9G0Q - chains D and a of the 12 polymer chains in the assembly; structure by electron microscopy, 3.20 A resolution.

# Chain D
Protein: Tubulin beta-4 chain
Source organism: Xenopus laevis
Reference sequence: P30883 (TBB4_XENLA); residues 1-445 here = UniProt positions 1-445
Chain sequence (445 residues; numbered 1 to 445; the number before each row is that of its first residue):
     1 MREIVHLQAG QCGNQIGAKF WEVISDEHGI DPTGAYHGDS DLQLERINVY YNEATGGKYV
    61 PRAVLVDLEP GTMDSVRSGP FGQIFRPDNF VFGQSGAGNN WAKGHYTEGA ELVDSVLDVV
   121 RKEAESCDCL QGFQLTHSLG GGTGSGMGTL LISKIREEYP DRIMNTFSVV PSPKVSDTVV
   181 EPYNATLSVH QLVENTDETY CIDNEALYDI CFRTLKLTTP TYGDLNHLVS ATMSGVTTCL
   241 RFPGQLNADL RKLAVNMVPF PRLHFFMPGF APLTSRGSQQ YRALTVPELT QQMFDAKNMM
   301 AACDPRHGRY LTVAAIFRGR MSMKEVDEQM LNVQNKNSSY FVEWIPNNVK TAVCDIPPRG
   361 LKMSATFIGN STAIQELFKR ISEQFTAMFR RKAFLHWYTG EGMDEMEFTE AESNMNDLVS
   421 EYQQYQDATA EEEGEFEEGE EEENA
Unresolved in the structure: 431-445
UniProt features mapped onto this chain:
  - motif: Met1 to Ile4 (MREI motif)
  - binding site (GTP): Gln11, Glu69, Ser138, Gly142, Thr143, Gly144, Asn204, Asn226
  - binding site (Mg(2+)): Glu69
  - modified residue: Glu438 (5-glutamyl polyglutamate)
Small-molecule neighbours:
  - GDP (guanosine-5'-diphosphate): Gly10, Gln11, Cys12, Gln15, Ile16, Asp67, Ala97, Asn99, Ser138, Gly140, Gly141, Gly142, Thr143, Gly144, Val169, Asp177, Glu181, Asn204, Tyr222, Asn226
  - GTP (guanosine-5'-triphosphate): Gln245, Leu246, Lys252

# Chain a
Protein: Tubulin alpha chain
Source organism: Xenopus laevis
Reference sequence: A0A8J0UQF0 (A0A8J0UQF0_XENLA); residues 1-449 here = UniProt positions 1-449
Chain sequence (449 residues; numbered 1 to 449; the number before each row is that of its first residue):
     1 MRECISVHIG QAGVQMGNAC WELYCLEHGI QQDGIIPDDK TAVMDSSFGT FFSETGSGKH
    61 VPRAVFVDLE QTVIGEIRTG HYRSLFHPEQ LITGKEDAAN NYARGHYTIG KEIVDSVLDR
   121 VRKMADQCSG LQGFLIFHSF GGGTGSGFTS LLMERLSVDY GKKSKLEFSV YPAPQISTAV
   181 VEPYNSILTT HTTLEHSDCA FMVDNEAIYD ICNRNLDIER PTYTNLNRLI GQIVSSITAS
   241 LRFDGALNVD LTEFQTNLVP YPRIHFPLVT YSPIISAEKA YHEQLSVPEI TNACFEYSNQ
   301 MVKCDPRRGK YMACCLLYRG DVVPKDVNAA IATIKTRKSI QFVDWCPTGF KVGINYQPPT
   361 AVPGGDLAKV QRAVCMLSNT TAIAEAWARL DHKFDLMYSK RAFVHWYVGE GMEEGEFSEA
   421 REDMAALEKD YEEVGTESGD GGDEEEDEY
Unresolved in the structure: 39-44, 439-449
Ion coordination: Mg2+: Glu70 (together with GTP)
Small-molecule neighbours: GTP (guanosine-5'-triphosphate): Gly10, Gln11, Ala12, Gln15, Met16, Glu70, Asp97, Ala98, Ala99, Asn100, Ser139, Gly142, Gly143, Thr144, Gly145, Val170, Thr178, Glu182, Asn205, Tyr223, Leu226, Asn227, Ile230

# Interface between chain D and chain a
Pairs across the interface (72):
  Gln11(D) - Ala246(a)  hydrogen bond (side chain-backbone)
  Gln11(D) - Leu247(a)
  Gln11(D) - Asn248(a)  hydrogen bond
  Glu69(D) - Arg2(a)  salt bridge
  Glu69(D) - Gln132(a)
  Glu69(D) - Asp250(a)
  Gly71(D) - Arg2(a)
  Ser75(D) - Asp244(a)  hydrogen bond
  Gln94(D) - Gln132(a)
  Gly96(D) - Thr252(a)
  Gly98(D) - Thr252(a)
  Gly98(D) - Glu253(a)
  Gly98(D) - Thr256(a)
  Asn99(D) - Glu253(a)
  Asn99(D) - Asn257(a)
  Asn99(D) - Lys351(a)  hydrogen bond
  Lys103(D) - Thr252(a)
  Lys174(D) - Ala332(a)
  Val175(D) - Asn328(a)
  Val175(D) - Ile331(a)  hydrophobic
  Ser176(D) - Thr348(a)
  Ser176(D) - Phe350(a)
  Ser176(D) - Val352(a)
  Asp177(D) - Phe350(a)
  Asp177(D) - Lys351(a)
  Asp177(D) - Val352(a)  hydrogen bond (backbone-backbone)
  Thr178(D) - Thr348(a)
  Thr178(D) - Phe350(a)  hydrogen bond (backbone-backbone)
  Thr178(D) - Lys351(a)
  Val179(D) - Asn257(a)
  Val179(D) - Thr348(a)
  Val179(D) - Gly349(a)
  Val179(D) - Phe350(a)
  Val179(D) - Lys351(a)
  Val180(D) - Thr256(a)
  Pro182(D) - Thr348(a)
  Tyr208(D) - Pro324(a)
  Tyr208(D) - Lys325(a)
  Pro220(D) - Val323(a)
  Pro220(D) - Pro324(a)
  Pro220(D) - Lys325(a)
  Tyr222(D) - Ala246(a)  hydrophobic
  Tyr222(D) - Pro324(a)  hydrophobic
  Gln384(D) - Pro347(a)
  Gln384(D) - Thr348(a)  hydrogen bond
  Ala387(D) - Trp345(a)
  Ala387(D) - Pro347(a)  hydrophobic
  Met388(D) - Trp345(a)
  Met388(D) - Pro347(a)
  Arg390(D) - Glu437(a)  salt bridge
  Arg391(D) - Tyr261(a)  hydrogen bond (backbone-side chain)
  Arg391(D) - Trp345(a)
  Arg391(D) - Glu433(a)
  Arg391(D) - Thr436(a)  hydrogen bond (side chain-backbone)
  Arg391(D) - Glu437(a)  salt bridge
  Lys392(D) - Tyr261(a)  hydrogen bond (backbone-side chain)
  Ala393(D) - Pro260(a)
  Ala393(D) - Trp345(a)  hydrophobic
  Phe394(D) - Thr256(a)
  Phe394(D) - Asn257(a)
  Phe394(D) - Val259(a)
  Phe394(D) - Pro260(a)  hydrophobic
  Phe394(D) - Trp345(a)  hydrophobic
  His396(D) - Val259(a)
  His396(D) - Pro260(a)  hydrogen bond (side chain-backbone)
  His396(D) - Tyr261(a)
  His396(D) - Pro262(a)
  Trp397(D) - Gln255(a)  hydrogen bond (side chain-backbone)
  Trp397(D) - Thr256(a)
  Trp397(D) - Val259(a)  hydrogen bond (side chain-backbone)
  Gly400(D) - Lys162(a)
  Glu401(D) - Lys162(a)  salt bridge
Also at the interface, not in a pair above, chain D (41 interface residues in all): Pro70, Asp74, Ser95, Ala97, Glu181, Glu205, Thr219, Thr221, Tyr398
Also at the interface, not in a pair above, chain a (39 interface residues in all): Met1, Gly245, Cys314, Cys346, Val434, Ser438

# Overview
41 residues of chain D and 39 residues of chain a are in contact, with 13 hydrogen bonds and 4 salt bridges.
Polar pairs include Glu69(D)-Arg2(a), Arg390(D)-Glu437(a) and Arg391(D)-Glu437(a). Bound to chain D: GDP and
GTP. Chain a binds GTP.
Here chain D is Tubulin beta-4 chain and chain a is Tubulin alpha chain, both from Xenopus laevis. Entry 9G0Q
(Xenopus laevis undecorated microtubule - 15 protofilament, 3-start helix) was determined by electron
microscopy (same publication as 9FVJ, 9G0O, 9G0P, 9G0R, 9G0S and 9G0T).
